PDB entry 7SZJ | electron microscopy, 3.11 A resolution | chains D and Y of the 8 polymer chains in the assembly

== Chain D ==
Protein: DNA-directed RNA polymerase subunit beta'
From: Escherichia coli K-12
Notes: EC 2.7.7.6
Reference sequence: P0A8T7 (RPOC_ECOLI); residues 1-1407 here = UniProt positions 1-1407
Sequence (1407 residues; each row starts with the number of its first residue):
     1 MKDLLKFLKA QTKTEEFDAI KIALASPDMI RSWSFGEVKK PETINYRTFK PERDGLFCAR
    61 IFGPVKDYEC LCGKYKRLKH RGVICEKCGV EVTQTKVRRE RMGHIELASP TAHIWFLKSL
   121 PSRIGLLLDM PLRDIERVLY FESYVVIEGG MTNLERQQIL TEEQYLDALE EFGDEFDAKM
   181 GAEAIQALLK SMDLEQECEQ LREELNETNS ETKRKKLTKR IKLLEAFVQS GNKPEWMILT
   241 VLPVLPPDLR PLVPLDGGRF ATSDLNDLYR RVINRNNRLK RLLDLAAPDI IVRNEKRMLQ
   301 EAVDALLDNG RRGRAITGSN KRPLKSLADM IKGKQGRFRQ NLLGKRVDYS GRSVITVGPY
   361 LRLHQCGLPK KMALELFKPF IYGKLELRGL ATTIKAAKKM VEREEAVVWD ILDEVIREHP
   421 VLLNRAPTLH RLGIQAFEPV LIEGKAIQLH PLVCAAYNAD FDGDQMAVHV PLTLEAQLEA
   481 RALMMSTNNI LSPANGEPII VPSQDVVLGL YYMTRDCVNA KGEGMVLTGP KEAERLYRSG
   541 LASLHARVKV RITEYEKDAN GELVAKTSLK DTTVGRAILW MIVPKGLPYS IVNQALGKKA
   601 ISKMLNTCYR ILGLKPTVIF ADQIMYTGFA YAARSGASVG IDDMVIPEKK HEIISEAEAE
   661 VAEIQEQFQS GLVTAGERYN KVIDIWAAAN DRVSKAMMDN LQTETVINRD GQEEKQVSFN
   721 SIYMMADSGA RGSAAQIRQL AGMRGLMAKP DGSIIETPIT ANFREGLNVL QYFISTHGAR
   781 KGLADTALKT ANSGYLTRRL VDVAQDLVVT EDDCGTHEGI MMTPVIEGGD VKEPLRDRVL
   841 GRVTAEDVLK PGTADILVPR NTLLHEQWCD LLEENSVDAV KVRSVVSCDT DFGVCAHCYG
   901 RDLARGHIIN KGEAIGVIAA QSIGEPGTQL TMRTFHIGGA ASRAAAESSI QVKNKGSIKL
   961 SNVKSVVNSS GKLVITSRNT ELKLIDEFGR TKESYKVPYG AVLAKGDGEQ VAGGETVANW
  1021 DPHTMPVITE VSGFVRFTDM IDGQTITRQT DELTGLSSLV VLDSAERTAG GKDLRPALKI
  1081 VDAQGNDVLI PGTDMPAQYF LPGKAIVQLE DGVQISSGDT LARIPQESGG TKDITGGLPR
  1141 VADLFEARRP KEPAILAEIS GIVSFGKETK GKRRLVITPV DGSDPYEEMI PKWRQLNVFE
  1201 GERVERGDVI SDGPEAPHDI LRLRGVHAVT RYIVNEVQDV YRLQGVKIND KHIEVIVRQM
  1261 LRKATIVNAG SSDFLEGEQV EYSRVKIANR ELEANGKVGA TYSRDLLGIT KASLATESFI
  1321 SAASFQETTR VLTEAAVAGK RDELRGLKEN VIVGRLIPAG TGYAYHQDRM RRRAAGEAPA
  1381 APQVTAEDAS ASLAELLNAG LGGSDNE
Unresolved in the structure: 1-13, 932-945, 1126-1134, 1377-1407
Curated features (UniProtKB/Swiss-Prot):
  - binding site (Zn(2+)): Cys70, Cys72, Cys85, Cys88, Cys814, Cys888, Cys895, Cys898
  - binding site (Mg(2+)): Asp460, Asp462, Asp464
  - modified residue: Lys983 (N6-acetyllysine)
  - mutagenesis: Gln504 (Q504P: Resistant to antibiotics salinamide A and B), Asn690 (N690D: Resistant to antibiotics salinamide A and B), Met697 (M697V: Resistant to antibiotics salinamide A and B), Ala735 (A735T: Resistant to antibiotics salinamide A and B), Arg738 (R738C/H/P/S: Resistant to antibiotics salinamide A and B), Ala748 (A748E: Resistant to antibiotics salinamide A and B), Pro758 (P758S/T: Resistant to antibiotics salinamide A and B), Phe763 (F763C: Resistant to antibiotics salinamide A and B), Ser775 (S775A: Resistant to antibiotics salinamide A and B), Ala779 (A779T/V: Resistant to antibiotics salinamide A and B), Arg780 (R780C: Resistant to antibiotics salinamide A and B), Gly782 (G782A/C: Resistant to antibiotics salinamide A and B), 1 further mutagenesis entry in UniProt
Ion coordination: Zn2+ site 1: Cys70, Cys72, Cys85, Cys88; Mg2+: Asp460, Asp462, Asp464; Zn2+ site 2: Cys814, Cys888, Cys895, Cys898

== Chain Y ==
Molecule: 64-nt DNA strand
Sequence (64 nucleotides; row label = number of the first residue in the row):
     1 CTCGTAGAGT CCGTGTCAGT GGTGGCGCAT TATAGGGAGT TATTCCGGCC TGACAAGAGG
    61 AAAT
Unresolved in the structure: 19-33

== How chain D and chain Y interact ==
Residue-residue contacts - 10 pairs, chain D then chain Y:
  Glu211(D) - DG7(Y)  phosphate contact
  Glu211(D) - DA8(Y)  phosphate contact
  Lys213(D) - DA6(Y)  salt bridge to the phosphate
  Lys213(D) - DG7(Y)  salt bridge to the phosphate
  Arg339(D) - DA18(Y)  salt bridge to the phosphate
  Tyr795(D) - DC17(Y)  phosphate contact
  Tyr795(D) - DA18(Y)  sugar contact
  Lys1172(D) - DG9(Y)  salt bridge to the phosphate
  Glu1327(D) - DT16(Y)  phosphate contact
  Glu1327(D) - DC17(Y)  phosphate contact
Other interface residues (no listed pair), chain D (11 interface residues in all): Arg47, Ser210, Thr212, Arg311, Gln1326
Other interface residues (no listed pair), chain Y (8 interface residues in all): DT44

== In short ==
11 residues of chain D face 8 of chain Y across their interface, with 4 salt bridges. Among the polar pairs
are Lys213(D)-DA6(Y), Lys213(D)-DG7(Y) and Arg339(D)-DA18(Y). UniProt lists 8 Zn2+-binding residues, 3
Mg2+-binding residues and 13 mutagenesis sites on chain D.
Here chain D is DNA-directed RNA polymerase subunit beta' (Escherichia coli K-12) and chain Y is a 64-nt DNA
strand. Entry 7SZJ (Cryo-EM structure of Rifamycin bound to E. coli RNAP and rrnBP1 promoter complex) was
determined by electron microscopy together with 7SZK from the same study.
